PDB entry 4Y8Q | X-ray diffraction, 2.60 A resolution | chains T and U of the 32 polymer chains in the assembly

[Chain T]
Molecule: Probable proteasome subunit alpha type-7
Organism: Saccharomyces cerevisiae (strain ATCC 204508 / S288c)
Notes: EC 3.4.25.1
UniProt: P21242 (PSA7_YEAST); residues -3 to 284 here correspond to UniProt positions 1-288 (UniProt number = residue number + 4)
Sequence (288 residues; each row starts with the number of its first residue; numbers below 1 keep their minus sign (Met-3 is residue -3)):
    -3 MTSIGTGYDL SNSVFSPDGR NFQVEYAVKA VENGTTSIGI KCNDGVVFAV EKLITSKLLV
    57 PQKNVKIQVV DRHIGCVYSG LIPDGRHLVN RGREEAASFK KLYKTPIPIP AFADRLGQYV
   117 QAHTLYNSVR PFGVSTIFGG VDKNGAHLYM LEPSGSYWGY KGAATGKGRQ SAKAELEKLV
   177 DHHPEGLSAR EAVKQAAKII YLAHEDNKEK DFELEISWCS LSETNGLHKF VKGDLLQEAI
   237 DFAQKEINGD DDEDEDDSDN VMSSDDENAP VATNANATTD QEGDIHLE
Disordered / not traced: -3 to 1, 245-284
UniProt features mapped onto this chain:
  - modified residue: Thr-2 (N-acetylthreonine)

[Chain U]
Molecule: Proteasome subunit alpha type-1
Organism: Saccharomyces cerevisiae (strain ATCC 204508 / S288c)
Notes: EC 3.4.25.1
UniProt: P21243 (PSA1_YEAST); residues -8 to 243 here correspond to UniProt positions 1-252 (UniProt number = residue number + 9)
Sequence (252 residues; each row starts with the number of its first residue; numbers below 1 keep their minus sign (Met-8 is residue -8)):
    -8 MSGAAAASAA GYDRHITIFS PEGRLYQVEY AFKATNQTNI NSLAVRGKDC TVVISQKKVP
    52 DKLLDPTTVS YIFCISRTIG MVVNGPIPDA RNAALRAKAE AAEFRYKYGY DMPCDVLAKR
   112 MANLSQIYTQ RAYMRPLGVI LTFVSVDEEL GPSIYKTDPA GYYVGYKATA TGPKQQEITT
   172 NLENHFKKSK IDHINEESWE KVVEFAITHM IDALGTEFSK NDLEVGVATK DKFFTLSAEN
   232 IEERLVAIAE QD
Disordered / not traced: -8 to 1, 243

[How chain T and chain U interact]
Pairs across the interface (65):
  Thr2(T) - His6(U)  hydrogen bond (backbone-side chain)
  Gly3(T) - His6(U)
  Tyr4(T) - Arg5(U)
  Tyr4(T) - His6(U)
  Tyr4(T) - Tyr21(U)
  Ser9(T) - Arg126(U)
  Val10(T) - His6(U)
  Val10(T) - Gln18(U)
  Phe11(T) - Gln18(U)  hydrogen bond (backbone-side chain)
  Phe11(T) - Tyr21(U)
  Phe11(T) - Ala22(U)  hydrophobic
  Phe11(T) - Ala25(U)  hydrophobic
  Phe11(T) - Arg126(U)
  Phe11(T) - Pro127(U)
  Phe11(T) - Gly129(U)
  Ser12(T) - Tyr21(U)
  Pro13(T) - Tyr21(U)  hydrophobic
  Pro13(T) - Lys24(U)  hydrogen bond (backbone-side chain)
  Asp14(T) - Lys24(U)
  Gly15(T) - Tyr21(U)
  Gly15(T) - Ala25(U)
  Lys37(T) - Asp56(U)  salt bridge
  Gln114(T) - Arg82(U)  hydrogen bond (side chain-backbone)
  Gln114(T) - Asn83(U)
  Gln114(T) - Leu86(U)
  Gln117(T) - Pro79(U)
  Gln117(T) - Asp80(U)
  Gln117(T) - Asn83(U)  hydrogen bond
  Gln117(T) - Arg126(U)
  Thr120(T) - Arg126(U)  hydrogen bond (backbone-side chain)
  Leu121(T) - Tyr124(U)
  Leu121(T) - Met125(U)  hydrophobic
  Leu121(T) - Arg126(U)  hydrogen bond (backbone-backbone)
  Leu121(T) - Leu128(U)  hydrophobic
  Tyr122(T) - Tyr124(U)
  Tyr122(T) - Met125(U)  hydrophobic
  Ser150(T) - Pro79(U)
  Gly151(T) - Pro79(U)
  Ser152(T) - Ile78(U)
  Ser152(T) - Pro79(U)
  Tyr153(T) - Arg82(U)  hydrogen bond (backbone-side chain)
  Trp154(T) - Leu55(U)  hydrophobic
  Trp154(T) - Thr59(U)
  Trp154(T) - Val60(U)  hydrophobic
  Trp154(T) - Ser61(U)
  Trp154(T) - Tyr62(U)
  Trp154(T) - Ile78(U)  hydrophobic
  Trp154(T) - Arg82(U)
  Gly155(T) - Leu55(U)
  Gly155(T) - Asp56(U)  hydrogen bond (backbone-backbone)
  Gly155(T) - Thr59(U)  hydrogen bond (backbone-side chain)
  Tyr156(T) - Leu54(U)
  Tyr156(T) - Leu55(U)
  Tyr156(T) - Asp56(U)
  Lys157(T) - Leu54(U)  hydrogen bond (backbone-backbone)
  Lys157(T) - Leu55(U)
  Lys157(T) - Asp56(U)
  Gly158(T) - Leu54(U)  hydrogen bond (backbone-backbone)
  Lys169(T) - Asp52(U)
  Lys169(T) - Leu54(U)
  Leu172(T) - Leu54(U)  hydrophobic
  Glu173(T) - Lys53(U)  salt bridge
  Glu173(T) - Leu54(U)
  Val176(T) - Leu54(U)  hydrophobic
  Asp177(T) - Lys53(U)  salt bridge
Interface residues without a listed pair, chain T (32 interface residues in all): Asp110, Tyr145
Interface residues without a listed pair, chain U (29 interface residues in all): Pro57

[Summary]
Chain T and chain U form an interface of 32 and 29 residues respectively, with 12 hydrogen bonds and 3 salt
bridges. Polar contacts include Lys37(T)-Asp56(U), Glu173(T)-Lys53(U) and Asp177(T)-Lys53(U).
Here chain T is Probable proteasome subunit alpha type-7 and chain U is Proteasome subunit alpha type-1, both
from Saccharomyces cerevisiae (strain ATCC 204508 / S288c). Entry 4Y8Q (Yeast 20S proteasome beta7-delta7_Cter
mutant in complex with Ac-PAY-ep) was determined by X-ray diffraction, deposited together with 4Y69, 4Y6A,
4Y6V, 4Y6Z, 4Y70, 4Y74 and 34 further entries.
